Entry 1NAE (X-ray diffraction, 2.05 A resolution); this record covers chain A.

== Chain A ==
Name: putative xylanase
From: Clostridium stercorarium
Notes: fragment: C-terminal carbohydrate-binding module
Chain sequence (168 residues; numbered -16 to 151; the number before each row is that of its first residue; numbers below 1 keep their minus sign (Met-16 is residue -16)):
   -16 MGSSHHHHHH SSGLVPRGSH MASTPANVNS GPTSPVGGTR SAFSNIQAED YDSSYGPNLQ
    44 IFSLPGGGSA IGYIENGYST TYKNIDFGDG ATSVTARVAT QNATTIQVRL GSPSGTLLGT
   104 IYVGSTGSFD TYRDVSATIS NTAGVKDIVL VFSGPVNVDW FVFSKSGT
Unresolved in the structure: -16 to 19, 149-151
Differences from the reference sequence: expression tag (-16 to 6)
Bound ions: Ca2+: Gln30, Glu32, Ser52, Asp142

== Overview ==
Gln30, Glu32, Ser52 and Asp142 coordinate Ca2+.
Chain A is putative xylanase (Clostridium stercorarium); the structure, Structure of CsCBM6-3 from Clostridium
stercorarium in complex with xylotriose, was determined by X-ray diffraction together with 1O8P, 1O8S and 1OD3
from the same study.
